Entry 7CWG (X-ray diffraction, 2.80 A resolution); this record covers chain A.

[Chain A]
Protein: High affinity cAMP-specific and IBMX-insensitive 3', 5'-cyclic phosphodiesterase 8A
From: Homo sapiens
Notes: EC 3.1.4.53
Reference sequence: O60658 (PDE8A_HUMAN); residues 482-819 here = UniProt positions 482-819
Amino-acid sequence (338 residues; row label = number of the first residue in the row):
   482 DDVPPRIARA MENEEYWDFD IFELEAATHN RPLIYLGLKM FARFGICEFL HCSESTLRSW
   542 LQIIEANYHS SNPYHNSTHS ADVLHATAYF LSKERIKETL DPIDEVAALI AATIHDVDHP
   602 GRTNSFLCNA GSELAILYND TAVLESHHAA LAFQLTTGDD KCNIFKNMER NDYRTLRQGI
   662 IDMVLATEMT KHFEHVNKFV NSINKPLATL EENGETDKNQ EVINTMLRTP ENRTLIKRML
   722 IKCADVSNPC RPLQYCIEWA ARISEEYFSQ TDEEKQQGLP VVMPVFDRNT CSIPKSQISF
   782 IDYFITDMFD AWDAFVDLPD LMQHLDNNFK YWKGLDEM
Disulfides: Cys528-Cys533
Metal / ion sites: Zn2+: His596, Asp597, Asp726; Mg2+ near Asp597 (its only coordinating residue here)
Small-molecule neighbours: GJU (9-[(1S)-1-[4-[2,2-bis(fluoranyl)ethoxy]pyridin-2-yl]ethyl]-2-chloranyl-purin-6-amine): Tyr555, His556, Met670, His673, Lys723, Val727, Asn729, Pro730, Ile744, Tyr748, Phe767, Gln778, Phe781, Phe785, Met789
Curated features (UniProtKB/Swiss-Prot):
  - active site: His556 (Proton donor)
  - binding site (a divalent metal cation): His560, His596, Asp597, Asp726
  - mutagenesis: Tyr748 (Y748F: Increases sensitivity to several nonselective or family selective PDE inhibitors)

[Overview]
Chain A binds compound GJU. His596, Asp597 and Asp726 form the Zn2+ site. From UniProt: active-site residue
His556, 4 divalent metal cation-binding residues and one mutagenesis site.
Chain A is High affinity cAMP-specific and IBMX-insensitive 3', 5'-cyclic phosphodiesterase 8A (Homo sapiens);
the structure, Crystal structure of PDE8A catalytic domain in complex with 3a, was determined by X-ray
diffraction (same publication as 7CWA and 7CWF).
